PDB entry 3WWE | X-ray diffraction, 2.10 A resolution | chain A

Chain A:
Name: Oxidized polyvinyl alcohol hydrolase
Organism: Pseudomonas sp. VM15C
Notes: EC 3.7.1.7
Reference sequence: Q9LCQ7 (OPH_PSESP); residues -1 to 348 here correspond to UniProt positions 30-379 (UniProt number = residue number + 31)
Sequence (364 residues; numbered -4 to 359; the number before each row is that of its first residue; numbers below 1 keep their minus sign (Ala-4 is residue -4)):
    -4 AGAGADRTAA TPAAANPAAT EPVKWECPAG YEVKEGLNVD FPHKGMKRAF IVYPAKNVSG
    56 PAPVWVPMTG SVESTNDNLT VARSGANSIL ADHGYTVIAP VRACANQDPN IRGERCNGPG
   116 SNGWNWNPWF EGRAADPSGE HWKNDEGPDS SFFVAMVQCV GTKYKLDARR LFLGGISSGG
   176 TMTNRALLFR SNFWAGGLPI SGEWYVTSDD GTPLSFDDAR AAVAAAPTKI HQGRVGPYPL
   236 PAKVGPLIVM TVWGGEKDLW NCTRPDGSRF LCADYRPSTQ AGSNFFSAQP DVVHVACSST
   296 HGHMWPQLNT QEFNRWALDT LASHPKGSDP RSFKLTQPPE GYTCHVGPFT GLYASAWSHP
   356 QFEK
Disordered / not traced: -4 to 18, 354-359
Differences from the reference sequence: expression tag (-4 to -2, 349-359)
Cystine bridges: Cys22-Cys154, Cys99-Cys111, Cys257-Cys267, Cys292-Cys339
Ligand contacts: 2-(2-ethoxyethoxy)ethanol (AE3): Ser66, Asn120, Trp121, Ser172, Ser173, Thr176, Glu198, Tyr200, Trp255, Cys257, Cys267, Ala268, Tyr270
UniProt features mapped onto this chain:
  - active site (Charge relay system): Ser172, Ser278

Summary:
Ligands of chain A: 2-(2-ethoxyethoxy)ethanol. Curated annotation (UniProt) lists active-site residues Ser172
and Ser278.
Chain A is Oxidized polyvinyl alcohol hydrolase (Pseudomonas sp. VM15C); the structure, The complex of pOPH
with PEG, was determined by X-ray diffraction together with 3WWC and 3WWD from the same study.
